Entry 6Y5D (electron microscopy, 4.10 A resolution (low resolution: residue-level contacts below are approximate; hydrogen-bond / salt-bridge calls are withheld)); this record covers chains C and J of the 22 polymer chains in the assembly.

# Chain C
Name: Histone H2A type 2-A
Organism: Homo sapiens
UniProtKB: Q6FI13 (H2A2A_HUMAN); residues 1-130 here = UniProt positions 1-130
Chain sequence (130 residues; each row starts with the number of its first residue):
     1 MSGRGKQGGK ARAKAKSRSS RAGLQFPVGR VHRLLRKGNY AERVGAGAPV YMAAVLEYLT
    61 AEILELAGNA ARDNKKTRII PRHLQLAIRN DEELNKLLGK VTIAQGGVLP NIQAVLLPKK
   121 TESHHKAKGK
Unresolved in the structure: 1-11, 119-130
Covalent attachments: pentanedial (PTD) linked to Lys37, Lys100

# Chain J
Molecule: 153-nt DNA strand
Sequence (153 nucleotides; each row starts with the number of its first residue):
     1 ATCACAGGAT GTATATATCT GACACGTGCC TGGAGACTAG GGAGTAATCC CCTTGGCGGT
    61 TAAAACGCGG GGGACAGCGC GTACGTGCGT TTAAGCGGTG CTAGAGCTGT CTACGACCAA
   121 TTGAGCGGCC TCGGCACCGG GATTCTCCAG GAT

# Chain C / chain J interface
Contacting residue pairs (15; chain C residue first):
  Arg12(C) - DA120(J)
  Arg12(C) - DT121(J)
  Ser17(C) - DA124(J)
  Arg30(C) - DC126(J)
  Arg36(C) - DA116(J)
  Glu42(C) - DA116(J)
  Arg43(C) - DG115(J)
  Arg43(C) - DA116(J)
  Val44(C) - DG115(J)
  Val44(C) - DA116(J)
  Gly45(C) - DG115(J)
  Ala46(C) - DG115(J)
  Lys76(C) - DC135(J)
  Thr77(C) - DC135(J)
  Arg78(C) - DC135(J)
Other interface residues (no listed pair), chain J (10 interface residues in all): DC114, DG125, DG134

# Summary
12 residues of chain C and 10 residues of chain J are in contact. Covalently linked pentanedial: at Lys37(C)
and Lys100(C).
Chain C is Histone H2A type 2-A (Homo sapiens) and chain J is a 153-nt DNA strand; the structure, Structure of
human cGAS (K394E) bound to the nucleosome, was determined by electron microscopy, deposited together with
6Y5E.
